5AO2 - chains B and D of the 4 polymer chains in the assembly; structure by X-ray diffraction, 2.97 A resolution.

# Chain B (and D)
Molecule: Deoxynucleoside triphosphate triphosphohydrolase SAMHD1
Source organism: Homo sapiens
Notes: EC 3.1.5.-; chain D of this document is another copy of the same molecule, construct and numbering; everything in this record applies to it too
UniProt: Q9Y3Z3 (SAMH1_HUMAN); numbering as in UniProt (aligned over 115-583)
Sequence (491 residues; numbered 93 to 583; the number before each row is that of its first residue):
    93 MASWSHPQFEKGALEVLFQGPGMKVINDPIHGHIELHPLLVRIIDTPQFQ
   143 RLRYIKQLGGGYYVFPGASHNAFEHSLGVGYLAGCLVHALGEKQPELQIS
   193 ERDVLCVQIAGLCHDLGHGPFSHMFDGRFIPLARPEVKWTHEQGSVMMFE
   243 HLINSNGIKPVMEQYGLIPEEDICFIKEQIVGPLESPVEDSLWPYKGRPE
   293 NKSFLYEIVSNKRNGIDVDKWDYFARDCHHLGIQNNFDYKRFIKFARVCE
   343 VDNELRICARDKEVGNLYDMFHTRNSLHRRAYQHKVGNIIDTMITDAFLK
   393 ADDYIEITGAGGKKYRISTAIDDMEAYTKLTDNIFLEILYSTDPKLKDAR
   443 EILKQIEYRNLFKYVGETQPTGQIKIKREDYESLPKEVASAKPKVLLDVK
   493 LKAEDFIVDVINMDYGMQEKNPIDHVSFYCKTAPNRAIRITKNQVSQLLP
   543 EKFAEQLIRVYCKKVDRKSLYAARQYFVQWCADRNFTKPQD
Disordered / not traced: 93-114, 277-284, 506-546, 583
Construct notes: expression tag (93-114); engineered mutation Ala164 (Arg in Q9Y3Z3)
Cystine bridges: Cys341-Cys350
Metal / ion sites: Fe ion: His167, His206, Asp207, Asp311
Ligand contacts:
  - 2'-deoxyguanosine-5'-triphosphate (DGT), molecule 1: Lys116, Val117, Ile118, Val133, Ile136, Asp137, Gln142, Arg145, Phe165
  - 2'-deoxyguanosine-5'-triphosphate (DGT), molecule 2: Tyr155, Val156, Pro158, Val378, Arg451, Leu453
Curated features (UniProtKB/Swiss-Prot):
  - active site: His233
  - binding site (GTP): Lys116, Val117, Asp137, Gln142, Arg145, Arg451, Lys455, Lys523
  - binding site (dATP): Asn119, Gln149, Val156, His210, His215, Lys312, Tyr315, Asp319, Arg333, Arg352, Lys354, Asn358, Arg366, Gln375, His376, Lys377, Lys523
  - binding site (dCTP): Asn119, Gln149, Val156, His210, His215, Lys312, Tyr315, Asp319, Arg333, Arg352, Lys354, Arg366, Arg372, Gln375, His376, Lys377, Lys523
  - binding site (dGTP): Asn119, Gln149, Leu150, Val156, Lys312, Tyr315, Asp319, Arg333, Arg352, Lys354, Asn358, Arg366, Tyr374, Gln375, His376, Lys377, Lys523
  - binding site (dTTP): Asn119, Gln149, Val156, His210, His215, Lys312, Tyr315, Asp319, Arg333, Arg352, Lys354, Gln375, His376, Lys377, Lys523
  - binding site (Mn(2+)): His167, His206, Asp207, Asp311
  - cross-link (Glycyl lysine isopeptide (Lys-Gly)): Lys467 (interchain with G-Cter in SUMO2), Lys469 (interchain with G-Cter in SUMO2), Lys492 (interchain with G-Cter in SUMO2)
  - natural variant: Asp120 to His123 (deletion: In AGS5), His123 (H123P: In AGS5), Arg143 (R143C: In AGS5; R143H: In AGS5), Arg145 (R145Q: In AGS5), His167 (H167Y: In AGS5), Ile201 (I201N: In AGS5 and CHBL2), Gly209 (G209S: In AGS5), Met254 (M254V: In AGS5), Arg290 (R290H: In AGS5), Leu369 (L369S: In AGS5), Met385 (M385V: In AGS5), Ile448 (I448T: In AGS5)
  - mutagenesis: Asp137 (D137A: Impairs homotetramerization and nearly abolishes dNTPase activity), Gln142 (Q142E/A: Impairs homotetramerization and nearly abolishes dNTPase activity; when associated with K-145), Arg143 (R143A: Abolished ability to restrict infection by viruses), Arg145 (R145A: Impairs homotetramerization and nearly abolishes dNTPase activity. Abolished ability to restrict infection by viruses; R145K: Impairs homotetramerization and nearly abolishes dNTPase activity ...), Gln149 (Q149A: Abolished dNTPase activity without affecting homotetramerization. Abolished dNTPase activity; when associated with A-319), His167 (H167A: Abolished ability to restrict infection by viruses), His206 to Asp207 (Abolishes zinc binding and dNTPase activity. Does not affect ability to promote DNA end resection at stalled replication forks), His206 (H206A: Abolished ability to restrict infection by viruses), Asp207 (D207A: Abolished ability to restrict infection by viruses; D207N/A: Loss of dNTPase activity), His210 (H210A: Abolished dNTPase activity without affecting homotetramerization), His215 (H215A: Abolished dNTPase activity without affecting homotetramerization), Arg226 (R226G: Loss of function in defense response to virus), 24 further mutagenesis entries in UniProt
Reported in the primary citation:
  - binding site for 2'-deoxyguanosine-5'-triphosphate: Lys116, Asp137, Gln142, Arg145, Arg451
  - mutagenesis - R372D: abolished growth
  - mutagenesis - R372D: abolished catalytic activity

# How chain B and chain D interact
Contacting residue pairs (10; chain B residue first):
  Gln326(B) - Gln326(D)  hydrogen bond
  Gln326(B) - Asn328(D)
  Asn328(B) - Gln326(D)
  Asn328(B) - Asn328(D)
  Gly357(B) - Arg371(D)
  Tyr360(B) - Arg371(D)
  Asp361(B) - His364(D)  salt bridge
  His364(B) - Tyr360(D)
  His364(B) - Asp361(D)  salt bridge
  His364(B) - His364(D)
Interface residues without a listed pair, chain B (8 interface residues in all): Ser368, Arg371
Interface residues without a listed pair, chain D (7 interface residues in all): Val356

# In short
The interface between chain B and chain D involves 8 residues on one side and 7 on the other; the contacts
include 1 hydrogen bond and 2 salt bridges. Among the polar pairs are Asp361(B)-His364(D) and
Gln326(B)-Gln326(D). The paper reports a binding site for 2'-deoxyguanosine-5'-triphosphate at Lys116(B),
Asp137(B) and Gln142(B) among others; R372D of chain B abolishes growth.
Both chains are Deoxynucleoside triphosphate triphosphohydrolase SAMHD1 (Homo sapiens). Entry 5AO2 (Crystal
structure of human SAMHD1 (amino acid residues 115-583) R164A variant bound to dGTP) was determined by X-ray
diffraction together with 5AO3, 5AO0, 5AO1 and 5AO4 from the same study.
